PDB entry 6RDL | electron microscopy, 3.70 A resolution | chains U and X of the 31 polymer chains in the assembly

Chain U:
Protein: ATP synthase subunit alpha
Source organism: Polytomella sp. Pringsheim 198.80
UniProtKB: A0ZW40 (A0ZW40_9CHLO); residue numbers follow UniProt; this construct covers 1-562
Sequence (562 residues; row label = number of the first residue in the row):
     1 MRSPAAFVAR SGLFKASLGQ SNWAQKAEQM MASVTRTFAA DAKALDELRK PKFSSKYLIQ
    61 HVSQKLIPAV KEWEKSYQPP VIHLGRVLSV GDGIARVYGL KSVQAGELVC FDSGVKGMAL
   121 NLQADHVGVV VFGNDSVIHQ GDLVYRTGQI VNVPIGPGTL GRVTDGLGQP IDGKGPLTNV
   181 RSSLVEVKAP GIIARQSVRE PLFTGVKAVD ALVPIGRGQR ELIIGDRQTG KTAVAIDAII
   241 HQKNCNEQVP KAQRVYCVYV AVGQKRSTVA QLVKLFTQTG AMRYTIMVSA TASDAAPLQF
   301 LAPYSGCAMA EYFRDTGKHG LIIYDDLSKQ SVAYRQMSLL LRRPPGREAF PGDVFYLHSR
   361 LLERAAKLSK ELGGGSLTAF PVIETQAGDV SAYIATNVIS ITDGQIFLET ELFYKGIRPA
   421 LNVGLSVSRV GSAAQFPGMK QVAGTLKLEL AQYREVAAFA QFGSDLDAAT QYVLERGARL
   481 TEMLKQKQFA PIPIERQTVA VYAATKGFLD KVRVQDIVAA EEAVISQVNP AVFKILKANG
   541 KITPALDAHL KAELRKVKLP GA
Not modelled in the structure: 1-39
Differences from the reference sequence: conflict R266 (Lys in A0ZW40)
Ion coordination: Mg2+: T232 (together with ATP)
Small-molecule neighbours: ATP (adenosine-5'-triphosphate): R227, Q228, T229, G230, K231, T232, A233, D326, F413, R418, P419, Q486, K487, Q488

Chain X:
Protein: ATP synthase subunit beta
Source organism: Polytomella sp. Pringsheim 198.80
Notes: EC 7.1.2.2
UniProtKB: A0ZW41 (A0ZW41_9CHLO); residue numbers follow UniProt; this construct covers 1-574
Sequence (574 residues; each row starts with the number of its first residue):
     1 MALRYAAGLA KNVVQRQGAS LNIARAFAAE PAPAIDAGYV SQVIGPVVDV RFDGELPSIL
    61 SSLEVEGHSV RLVLEVAQHM GDNTVRCIAM DSTDGLVRGQ KVVDTGSPIK VPVGRGTLGR
   121 IMNVIGEPVD EQGPIDAADI WSIHREAPEF TEQSTEQEIL VTGIKVVDLL APYQRGGKIG
   181 LFGGAGVGKT VLIMELINNV AKAHGGFSVF AGVGERTREG NDLYREMIES GVIKLGAERG
   241 NSKCTLVYGQ MNEPPGARAR VALTGLTVAE YFRDIEGQDV LLFVDNIFRF TQANSEVSAL
   301 LGRIPSAVGY QPTLATDLGG LQERITTTTK GSITSVQAVY VPADDLTDPA PATTFAHLDA
   361 TTVLSRSIAE LGIYPAVDPL DSTSRMLNPN VIGAEHYNVA RGVQKVLQDY KNLQDIIAIL
   421 GMDELSEEDK LTVARARKIQ RFLSQPFQVA EVFTGTPGKY VDLADTISGF QGVLTGKYDD
   481 LPEMAFYMVG DIKEVKEKAD KMAKDIASRK EADNKKVSEE LKDIPSLDKL VSEIKEVVIE
   541 EDDGLEEDFK AEALSSETVV LNEEGKSVPL PKKN
Not modelled in the structure: 1-32
Differences from the reference sequence: conflict A350 (Gly in A0ZW41), L387 (Arg in A0ZW41)
Ion coordination: Mg2+: T190, E215 (together with ADP)
Small-molecule neighbours:
  - ADP (adenosine-5'-diphosphate): A185, G186, V187, G188, K189, T190, V191, E215, R216, E219, Y374, Q445, F447, A450, F453, T454, M488
  - ATP (adenosine-5'-triphosphate): S384, R385, L387, N388, Y397, R401

Interface between chain U and chain X:
Contacting residue pairs (162; chain U residue first):
  I82(U) - E563(X)
  H83(U) - E563(X)  salt bridge
  L84(U) - N562(X)
  L84(U) - E563(X)
  G99(U) - R98(X)  hydrogen bond (backbone-side chain)
  L100(U) - R98(X)  hydrogen bond (backbone-side chain)
  K101(U) - R98(X)
  S102(U) - V97(X)
  V103(U) - L96(X)
  V103(U) - V97(X)
  Q104(U) - G95(X)
  Q104(U) - L96(X)
  A105(U) - T93(X)
  A105(U) - D94(X)
  A105(U) - G95(X)  hydrogen bond (backbone-backbone)
  A105(U) - L96(X)  hydrogen bond (backbone-backbone)
  G106(U) - D94(X)
  C110(U) - T558(X)
  C110(U) - V560(X)  hydrophobic
  C110(U) - L570(X)  hydrophobic
  F111(U) - L570(X)
  D112(U) - K573(X)
  D112(U) - N574(X)
  S113(U) - N574(X)  hydrogen bond
  K116(U) - T558(X)
  N121(U) - V43(X)
  L122(U) - Q42(X)
  L122(U) - V43(X)  hydrogen bond (backbone-backbone)
  L122(U) - L96(X)
  L122(U) - R98(X)
  Q123(U) - Q42(X)
  Q123(U) - I44(X)
  Q123(U) - R98(X)  hydrogen bond (backbone-side chain)
  A124(U) - Q42(X)  hydrogen bond (backbone-side chain)
  H126(U) - R98(X)
  V127(U) - R98(X)
  H139(U) - N574(X)  hydrogen bond
  D142(U) - N574(X)
  Y145(U) - V560(X)  hydrophobic
  Y145(U) - L570(X)  hydrophobic
  Y145(U) - P571(X)
  R146(U) - V560(X)
  R146(U) - L561(X)  hydrogen bond (backbone-backbone)
  T147(U) - V560(X)
  I150(U) - D94(X)
  I155(U) - F549(X)
  G156(U) - F549(X)
  P157(U) - L545(X)
  P157(U) - E546(X)
  P157(U) - F549(X)
  L160(U) - L545(X)  hydrophobic
  N179(U) - E546(X)
  N179(U) - F549(X)
  N179(U) - A551(X)
  V180(U) - F549(X)
  V180(U) - A551(X)
  V180(U) - E552(X)  hydrogen bond (backbone-backbone)
  R181(U) - F549(X)
  R181(U) - E552(X)
  S182(U) - E552(X)
  E186(U) - D94(X)
  K188(U) - E253(X)  salt bridge
  A189(U) - N252(X)
  P190(U) - N252(X)
  I192(U) - T217(X)
  I192(U) - G220(X)
  I192(U) - N221(X)
  I192(U) - Y248(X)  hydrophobic
  I192(U) - Q250(X)
  I193(U) - V129(X)
  I193(U) - D130(X)
  I193(U) - Y224(X)  hydrophobic
  I193(U) - R225(X)
  R195(U) - T217(X)  hydrogen bond
  R195(U) - N221(X)  hydrogen bond (backbone-side chain)
  Q196(U) - N221(X)
  S197(U) - N221(X)
  S197(U) - D222(X)  hydrogen bond
  R220(U) - R216(X)
  R220(U) - R218(X)
  E247(U) - I539(X)
  Q248(U) - I539(X)
  P250(U) - V538(X)
  P250(U) - E540(X)
  K251(U) - E540(X)
  K251(U) - D543(X)
  K251(U) - G544(X)
  R254(U) - I539(X)
  R254(U) - E541(X)
  R254(U) - D543(X)  salt bridge
  Y256(U) - D543(X)  hydrogen bond (side chain-backbone)
  Y284(U) - D543(X)
  Y312(U) - L545(X)  hydrogen bond (side chain-backbone)
  Y312(U) - F549(X)  hydrophobic
  F313(U) - L545(X)  hydrophobic
  K318(U) - D543(X)
  K318(U) - G544(X)  hydrogen bond (side chain-backbone)
  K318(U) - L545(X)
  R343(U) - L300(X)
  P344(U) - A299(X)
  P344(U) - P305(X)  hydrophobic
  P345(U) - V308(X)
  P345(U) - G309(X)
  G346(U) - V308(X)
  G346(U) - G309(X)
  R347(U) - D345(X)  salt bridge
  R347(U) - D348(X)  salt bridge
  G352(U) - E296(X)
  D353(U) - E296(X)
  F355(U) - M251(X)  hydrophobic
  F355(U) - R289(X)
  F355(U) - Q292(X)
  Y356(U) - N252(X)
  Y356(U) - E253(X)
  Y356(U) - P254(X)
  Y356(U) - P255(X)
  Y356(U) - R258(X)
  Y356(U) - E296(X)
  S359(U) - M251(X)  hydrogen bond (side chain-backbone)
  E363(U) - R216(X)
  E363(U) - T217(X)  hydrogen bond
  E363(U) - M251(X)
  E363(U) - N252(X)
  V390(U) - R366(X)
  S391(U) - A343(X)
  S391(U) - D344(X)
  T396(U) - A185(X)
  T396(U) - Y340(X)  hydrogen bond (backbone-side chain)
  T396(U) - P342(X)  hydrogen bond (side chain-backbone)
  T396(U) - R366(X)
  I399(U) - A185(X)
  I399(U) - R216(X)  hydrogen bond (backbone-side chain)
  S400(U) - R216(X)  hydrogen bond (backbone-side chain)
  S400(U) - M251(X)
  S400(U) - R289(X)
  S400(U) - Y340(X)  hydrogen bond
  I401(U) - R216(X)  hydrogen bond (backbone-side chain)
  I401(U) - M251(X)  hydrophobic
  T402(U) - R216(X)
  D403(U) - R216(X)
  D403(U) - R218(X)  salt bridge
  L425(U) - E370(X)
  R429(U) - F453(X)
  R429(U) - T454(X)
  V430(U) - R218(X)
  Y472(U) - R509(X)
  N529(U) - L527(X)
  A531(U) - L527(X)  hydrophobic
  K534(U) - I534(X)
  I535(U) - L530(X)
  I535(U) - V531(X)  hydrophobic
  I535(U) - I534(X)  hydrophobic
  A538(U) - I534(X)  hydrophobic
  L546(U) - L530(X)  hydrophobic
  A548(U) - S518(X)
  A548(U) - I524(X)  hydrophobic
  H549(U) - I524(X)
  H549(U) - P525(X)
  H549(U) - S526(X)
  H549(U) - L527(X)
  K551(U) - K516(X)
  R555(U) - K516(X)
Interface residues without a listed pair, chain U (104 interface residues in all): V81, L120, V137, G148, Q149, R360, A392, Y393, N397, A433, Q452, F459, V532, A545, D547
Interface residues without a listed pair, chain X (94 interface residues in all): S41, D91, E131, G184, G214, E215, R441, V452, E483, M484, V517, E519, D523, V537, D542, K550, L554, V559

Overview:
104 residues of chain U and 94 residues of chain X are in contact, with 25 hydrogen bonds and 6 salt bridges.
Polar contacts include H83(U)-E563(X), K188(U)-E253(X) and R254(U)-D543(X). Bound to chain U: ATP. Chain X
binds ATP and ADP.
Here chain U is ATP synthase subunit alpha and chain X is ATP synthase subunit beta, both from Polytomella sp.
Pringsheim 198.80. Entry 6RDL (Cryo-EM structure of Polytomella F-ATP synthase, Rotary substate 1B,
monomer-masked refinement) was determined by electron microscopy, deposited together with 6RD4, 6RD5, 6RD6,
6RD7, 6RD8, 6RD9 and 46 further entries.
